7VN7 - chains C and H of the 4 polymer chains in the assembly; structure by X-ray diffraction, 2.11 A resolution.

[Chain C]
Name: Maltodextrin-binding protein, Protein BRASSINAZOLE-RESISTANT 1
From: Serratia sp. (strain FS14)
UniProtKB: chimeric construct of A0A4P1LXE0, Q8S307: residues -347 to 20 from A0A4P1LXE0 (A0A4P1LXE0_SERSF) positions 3-370 (UniProt number = residue number + 350); residues 21-90 from Q8S307 positions 21-90 (same numbers)
Sequence (439 residues; row label = number of the first residue in the row; numbers below 1 keep their minus sign (Met-348 is residue -348)):
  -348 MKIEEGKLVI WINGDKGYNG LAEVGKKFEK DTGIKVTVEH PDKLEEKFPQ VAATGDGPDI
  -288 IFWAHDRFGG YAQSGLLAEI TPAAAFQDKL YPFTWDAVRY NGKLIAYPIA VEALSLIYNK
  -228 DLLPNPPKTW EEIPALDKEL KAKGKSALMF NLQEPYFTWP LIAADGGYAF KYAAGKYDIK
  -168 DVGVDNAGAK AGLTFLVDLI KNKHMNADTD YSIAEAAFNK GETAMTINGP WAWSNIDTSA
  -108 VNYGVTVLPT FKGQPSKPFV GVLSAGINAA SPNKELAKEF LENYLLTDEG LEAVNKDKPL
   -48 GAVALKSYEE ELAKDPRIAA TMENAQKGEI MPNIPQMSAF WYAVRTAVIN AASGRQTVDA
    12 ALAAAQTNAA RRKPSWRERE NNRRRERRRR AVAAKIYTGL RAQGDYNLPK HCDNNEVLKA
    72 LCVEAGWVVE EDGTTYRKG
Disordered / not traced: 89-90
Differences from the reference sequence: initiating methionine (-348); engineered mutation Ala-266 (Asp84 in A0A4P1LXE0), Ala-265 (Lys85 in A0A4P1LXE0), Ala-176 (Glu174 in A0A4P1LXE0), Ala-175 (Asn175 in A0A4P1LXE0), Ala-109 (Lys241 in A0A4P1LXE0), Ala11 (Glu361 in A0A4P1LXE0), Ala14 (Lys364 in A0A4P1LXE0), Ala15 (Asp365 in A0A4P1LXE0)

[Chain H]
Molecule: 15-nt DNA strand
Sequence (15 nucleotides; numbered -3 to 11; the number before each row is that of its first residue; numbers below 1 keep their minus sign (DT-3 is residue -3)):
    -3 TTGACACGTG TCAAA

[Interface between chain C and chain H]
Residue-residue contacts (14):
  Arg30(C) - DT5(H)  sugar contact
  Arg30(C) - DG6(H)  salt bridge to the phosphate
  Asn33(C) - DT5(H)  base contact
  Arg34(C) - DG4(H)  salt bridge to the phosphate
  Arg34(C) - DT5(H)  base contact
  Glu37(C) - DT5(H)  base contact
  Arg41(C) - DA2(H)  sugar contact
  Arg41(C) - DC3(H)  base contact
  Arg41(C) - DG4(H)  hydrogen bond to the base
  Ala45(C) - DA2(H)  phosphate contact
  Arg52(C) - DC1(H)  salt bridge to the phosphate
  Asp64(C) - DA0(H)  phosphate contact
  Asp64(C) - DC1(H)  phosphate contact
  Asn65(C) - DC1(H)  hydrogen bond to the phosphate
Also at the interface, not in a pair above, chain C (10 interface residues in all): Cys63

[Overview]
10 residues of chain C and 7 residues of chain H are in contact; the contacts include 2 hydrogen bonds and 3
salt bridges. Polar pairs include Arg41(C)-DG4(H), Asn65(C)-DC1(H) and Arg30(C)-DG6(H).
Here chain C is Maltodextrin-binding protein, Protein BRASSINAZOLE-RESISTANT 1 (Serratia sp. (strain FS14))
and chain H is a 15-nt DNA strand. Entry 7VN7 (Crystal structure of MBP-fused BIL1/BZR1 (21-90) in complex
with double-stranded DNA contaning GACACGTGTC) was determined by X-ray diffraction together with 7VN2, 7VN3,
7VN4, 7VN5, 7VN6 and 7VN8 from the same study.
